PDB entry 3U3W | X-ray diffraction, 2.40 A resolution | chains A and Z of the 6 polymer chains in the assembly

# Chain A
Name: Transcriptional activator PlcR protein
Source organism: Bacillus thuringiensis
UniProtKB: Q45782 (Q45782_BACTU); numbering as in UniProt (aligned over 1-285)
Sequence (293 residues; numbered 1 to 293; the number before each row is that of its first residue):
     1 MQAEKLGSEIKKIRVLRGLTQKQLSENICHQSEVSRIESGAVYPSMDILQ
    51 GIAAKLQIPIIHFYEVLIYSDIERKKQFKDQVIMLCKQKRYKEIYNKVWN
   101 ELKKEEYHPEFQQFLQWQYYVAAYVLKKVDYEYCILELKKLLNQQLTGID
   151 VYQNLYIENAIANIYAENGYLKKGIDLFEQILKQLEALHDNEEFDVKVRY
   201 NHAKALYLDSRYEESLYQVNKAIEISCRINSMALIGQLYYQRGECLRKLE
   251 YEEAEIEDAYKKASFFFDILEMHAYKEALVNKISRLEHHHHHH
Unresolved in the structure: 1-2, 283-293
Construct notes: expression tag (286-293)
Metal / ion sites: Ca2+: Ala-41 (shared with DT11(Z) of chain Z)
What the authors report for this chain:
  - conformationally variable residues (helix shift): Ile-68
  - binding site for C-terminus heptapeptide from PapR protein: Lys-89, Tyr-240, Tyr-275, Ala-278
  - specificity-determining residues: Ala-278 (citing earlier work)
  - binding site for the 18-nt DNA strand: Ser-32, Arg-36
  - mutagenesis - I68N: increased signaling in response to in the absence of PapR
  - mutagenesis - I68N/L185S/M272T: increased signaling
  - mutagenesis - Y64A: increased signaling in response to in the absence of peptide
  - mutagenesis - I68N (K4 = 6 nM): increased binding to C-terminus heptapeptide from PapR protein
  - mutagenesis - I68N: increased binding to DNA

# Chain Z
Molecule: 18-nt DNA strand
Sequence (18 nucleotides; numbered 1 to 18; the number before each row is that of its first residue):
     1 ATATGAAATATTGCATAG
Metal / ion sites: Ca2+: DT11 (shared with Ala-41(A) of chain A)

# Interface between chain A and chain Z
Contacting residue pairs (18):
  Cys-29(A) with DG13(Z), phosphate contact
  His-30(A) with DG13(Z), hydrogen bond to the phosphate; DC14(Z), base contact
  Ser-32(A) with DG13(Z), base contact; DC14(Z), hydrogen bond to the base
  Glu-33(A) with DT11(Z), phosphate contact; DT12(Z), phosphate contact; DG13(Z), phosphate contact
  Arg-36(A) with DT12(Z), base contact; DG13(Z), hydrogen bond to the base
  Ala-41(A) with DT11(Z), phosphate contact
  Val-42(A) with DT11(Z), phosphate contact; DT12(Z), base contact
  Tyr-43(A) with DT11(Z), hydrogen bond to the phosphate; DT12(Z), phosphate contact
  Pro-44(A) with DT12(Z), phosphate contact
  Ser-45(A) with DT12(Z), hydrogen bond to the phosphate
  Ile-48(A) with DT12(Z), phosphate contact
Other interface residues (no listed pair), chain A (13 interface residues in all): Ile-28, Ile-37
Other interface residues (no listed pair), chain Z (5 interface residues in all): DA15

# In short
The interface between chain A and chain Z involves 13 residues on one side and 5 on the other, with 5 hydrogen
bonds. Polar pairs include Ser-32(A)/DC14(Z), Arg-36(A)/DG13(Z) and His-30(A)/DG13(Z). From the paper: a
binding site for C-terminus heptapeptide from PapR protein at Lys-89(A), Tyr-240(A) and Tyr-275(A) among
others; I68N of chain A increases signaling in response to in the absence of PapR; 3 substitutions were tested
in all.
Chain A is Transcriptional activator PlcR protein (Bacillus thuringiensis) and chain Z is an 18-nt DNA strand;
the structure, Crystal Structure of Bacillus thuringiensis PlcR in complex with the peptide PapR7 and DNA, was
determined by X-ray diffraction, deposited together with 4FSC.
